PDB entry 9FXT | X-ray diffraction, 2.30 A resolution | chains H and M of the 3 polymer chains in the assembly

# Chain H
Protein: L2A5 Fab Heavy Chain
Source organism: Homo sapiens
Notes: antibody fragment or engineered binder
Amino-acid sequence (216 residues; each row starts with the number of its first residue; note: 4 numbers in that range are skipped by the numbering (no residue carries them; nothing is unmodelled there); a row labelled like 82A-82C holds insertion residues (82A, then the next letters in order)):
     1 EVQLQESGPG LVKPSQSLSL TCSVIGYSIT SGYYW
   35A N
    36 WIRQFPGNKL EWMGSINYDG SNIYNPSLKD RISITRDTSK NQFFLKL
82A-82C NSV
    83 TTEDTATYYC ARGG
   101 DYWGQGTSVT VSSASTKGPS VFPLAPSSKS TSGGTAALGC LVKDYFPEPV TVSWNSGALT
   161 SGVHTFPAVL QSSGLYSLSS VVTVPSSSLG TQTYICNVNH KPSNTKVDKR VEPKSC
Unresolved in the structure: 1, 25, 31-33, 53-58, 68, 129-132, 215-216
Disulfides: Cys22-Cys92, Cys140-Cys196

# Chain M
Protein: L2A5 Fab Light Chain
Source organism: Homo sapiens
Notes: antibody fragment or engineered binder
Amino-acid sequence (215 residues; numbered 1 to 214 plus 2 insertion-coded residues; 1 number in that range is skipped by the numbering (no residue carries it; nothing is unmodelled there); the number before each row is that of its first residue; a row labelled like 95A-95B holds insertion residues (95A, then the next letters in order)):
     1 DIVLTQTPAI MSASPGEKVT LTCSA
    27 SSSVSYMHWF QQKSGTSPKR WIYDTSKLAS GVPARFSGSG SGTSYSLTIS SMEAEDAAAY
    87 YCQQWSSDP
95A-95B PM
    96 LTFGAGTKLE LKRTVAAPSV FIFPPSDEQL KSGTASVVCL LNNFYPREAK VQWKVDNALQ
   156 SGNSQESVTE QDSKDSTYSL SSTLTLSKAD YEKHKVYACE VTHQGLSSPV TKSFNRGEC
Unresolved in the structure: 1-3, 27-32, 94, 214
Disulfides: Cys23-Cys88, Cys134-Cys194

# Interface between chain H and chain M
Residue-residue contacts - 54 pairs, chain H then chain M:
  Asn35A(H) with Leu96(M)
  Ile37(H) with Phe98(M), hydrophobic
  Gln39(H) with Gln38(M), hydrogen bond; Tyr87(M), hydrogen bond
  Asn43(H) with Tyr87(M), hydrogen bond (backbone-side chain)
  Leu45(H) with Tyr87(M), hydrophobic; Phe98(M), hydrophobic
  Trp47(H) with Leu96(M)
  Asn60(H) with Met95B(M)
  Tyr91(H) with Gln38(M); Thr42(M); Ser43(M)
  Gly96(H) with Phe36(M); Arg46(M)
  Asp101(H) with Arg46(M)
  Trp103(H) with Phe36(M), hydrophobic; Pro44(M); Phe98(M), hydrophobic
  Gly104(H) with Ser43(M), hydrogen bond (backbone-side chain)
  Gln105(H) with Ser43(M), hydrogen bond (backbone-side chain)
  Phe122(H) with Ser121(M); Glu123(M); Gln124(M)
  Pro123(H) with Ser121(M); Glu123(M)
  Leu124(H) with Phe118(M), hydrophobic; Val133(M), hydrophobic
  Ala125(H) with Phe118(M)
  Thr135(H) with Phe116(M)
  Ala137(H) with Phe116(M), hydrophobic; Phe118(M)
  Leu138(H) with Phe118(M), hydrophobic
  Leu141(H) with Ser131(M)
  Lys143(H) with Gln124(M); Ser131(M)
  His164(H) with Asn137(M), hydrogen bond; Asn138(M), hydrogen bond; Ser174(M)
  Phe166(H) with Leu135(M), hydrophobic; Ser162(M); Thr164(M); Ser174(M); Leu175(M); Ser176(M)
  Pro167(H) with Ser162(M), hydrogen bond (backbone-side chain); Val163(M)
  Val169(H) with Gln160(M); Glu161(M); Ser162(M)
  Leu170(H) with Gln160(M), hydrogen bond (backbone-side chain)
  Gln171(H) with Gln160(M)
  Ser179(H) with Ser176(M), hydrogen bond
  Val181(H) with Leu135(M), hydrophobic
  Lys209(H) with Glu123(M), salt bridge
Other interface residues (no listed pair), chain H (37 interface residues in all): Glu46, Pro61, Gly106, Ala136, Thr183, Lys214
Other interface residues (no listed pair), chain M (31 interface residues in all): Pro95A, Pro120, Asp167

# Overview
37 residues of chain H face 31 of chain M across their interface; the contacts include 10 hydrogen bonds and 1
salt bridge. Among the polar pairs are Lys209(H)-Glu123(M), Gln39(H)-Gln38(M) and Gln39(H)-Tyr87(M).
Here chain H is L2A5 Fab Heavy Chain and chain M is L2A5 Fab Light Chain, both from Homo sapiens. Entry 9FXT
(L2A5 Fab in complex with STn-Ser) was determined by X-ray diffraction, deposited together with 9FY8.
